6RFQ - chains i and 5 of the 41 polymer chains in the assembly; structure by electron microscopy, 3.30 A resolution.

== Chain i ==
Molecule: Subunit N7BM of NADH:Ubiquinone Oxidoreductase (Complex I)
Organism: Yarrowia lipolytica
Reference sequence: A0A1H6Q311 (A0A1H6Q311_YARLL); residue numbers follow UniProt; this construct covers 1-90
Chain sequence (90 residues; row label = number of the first residue in the row):
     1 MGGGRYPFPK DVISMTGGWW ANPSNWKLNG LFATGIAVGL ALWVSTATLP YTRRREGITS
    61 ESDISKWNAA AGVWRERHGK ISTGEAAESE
Unresolved in the structure: 1-3, 87-90
Small-molecule neighbours:
  - 1,2-Distearoyl-sn-glycerophosphoethanolamine (3PE): Ser14, Met15, Thr16, Gly18, Trp19
  - diundecyl phosphatidyl choline (PLC): Val44, Thr48, Tyr51

== Chain 5 ==
Molecule: Subunit NU5M of NADH:Ubiquinone Oxidoreductase (Complex I)
Organism: Yarrowia lipolytica
Notes: EC 7.1.1.2
Reference sequence: S5TF58 (S5TF58_YARLL); numbering as in UniProt (aligned over 1-655)
Chain sequence (655 residues; row label = number of the first residue in the row):
     1 MYNAISLIII LPCISWLFPL FFGRQLGYVF VTRMTSTLII ITTLITYYYF YQLLGNNNPI
    61 NLELFNYLNI DYLDINYNFE IDALTITMLL AITTISSMVH IYSIGYMETD PHQVRFFSLL
   121 SMFTFWMIIL VTGSNYFVLF VGWEFIGVTS YLLISFWVTR LQAMKSALSA VLMNRFGDAF
   181 FVLGLCVIAY VFGTLNYSTI FATAYLINTD LLVLIMLALF IAAMAKSAQF GLHNWLTLAM
   241 EGPTPVSSLL HAATLVTAGI YLLLRSANIL EYTPTVLFII LWIGALTTLS AGLIAICSND
   301 LKRIIALSTM SQLGMMTIAI GLSAYNLALF HLLGHAFFKA LLFMSAGSII HSILNESQDI
   361 RTYGGLLSYL PYTYICITIA SLSLMAMPGL TGYYTKDIII ESTYGSYSIS NYVVYWIAYL
   421 SAVLTCVYSM KILYLTFYSN PNNNTITYYN AHESNIYITL PMFILAIFAM FAGWILKDIY
   481 LGVGTDFVGT HILPNNFSYF DTEFSITQFY KLLPLISAIL VSILIVVLNE FFAIVFNLNN
   541 KYINTVYSIF NQKLVSDQIL NHFIIFKGLV TSGNIAHHVD KGSLYRLGPV GINRLLNKAS
   601 YNVINLSSNT RSSLSMNSML ILITIVSLLL LVLVMNVNFI IVIPVLISIL YILFS
Unresolved in the structure: 1
Small-molecule neighbours:
  - 1,2-Distearoyl-sn-glycerophosphoethanolamine (3PE), molecule 1: Trp16, Leu20, Phe21, His112, Arg115, Met122, Phe145, Val148, Leu152
  - 1,2-Distearoyl-sn-glycerophosphoethanolamine (3PE), molecule 2: Gln162, Lys165, Ser166, Leu168, Ser169, Leu172, Met173, Phe176, Ile221, Gly231, Leu232, Leu238, Glu241, Asp557, Leu560, Asn561, Ile564, Ile565, Gly568, Leu569
  - 1,2-Distearoyl-sn-glycerophosphoethanolamine (3PE), molecule 3: Asn602, Asn605, Leu606, Leu620, Ile623, Thr624, Ser627, Leu628, Leu630, Leu631, Val634, Val645, Leu646, Ile649, Leu650, Ile652, Leu653
  - diundecyl phosphatidyl choline (PLC), molecule 1: Ile10, Cys13, Glu63, Leu64, Phe65
  - diundecyl phosphatidyl choline (PLC), molecule 2: Ile296, Cys297, Asn299, Leu424, Val427, Lys431, Leu435, Ile525, Phe536, Asn537, Leu538, Ile543, Asn544, Val546, Tyr547
  - Phosphatidylinositol (T7X), molecule 1: Leu587, Gly588, Pro589, Ile592, Asn593, Leu596
  - Phosphatidylinositol (T7X), molecule 2: Ile625, Leu629, Val632, Leu633, Asn636

== How chain i and chain 5 interact ==
Pairs across the interface (64; chain i residue first):
  Gly4(i) - Thr109(5)
  Arg5(i) - Tyr28(5)  hydrogen bond
  Ile13(i) - Arg24(5)
  Ser14(i) - Arg24(5)
  Met15(i) - Leu20(5)
  Met15(i) - Phe21(5)  hydrophobic
  Met15(i) - Gly23(5)
  Met15(i) - Arg24(5)  hydrogen bond (backbone-backbone)
  Thr16(i) - Pro19(5)
  Thr16(i) - Gly23(5)
  Thr16(i) - Arg24(5)
  Thr16(i) - Val114(5)
  Thr16(i) - Arg115(5)
  Gly17(i) - Arg24(5)
  Gly18(i) - His112(5)  hydrogen bond (backbone-side chain)
  Trp19(i) - Pro111(5)
  Trp19(i) - His112(5)
  Trp20(i) - Tyr28(5)  hydrophobic
  Trp20(i) - Asp110(5)
  Trp20(i) - Pro111(5)
  Ala21(i) - Gly27(5)
  Ala21(i) - Tyr28(5)  hydrogen bond (backbone-backbone)
  Asn22(i) - Tyr28(5)
  Asn22(i) - Val29(5)
  Pro23(i) - Arg24(5)
  Pro23(i) - Gln25(5)
  Pro23(i) - Gly27(5)
  Trp26(i) - Leu26(5)
  Trp26(i) - Val29(5)  hydrophobic
  Trp26(i) - Phe30(5)  hydrophobic
  Asn29(i) - Gln25(5)  hydrogen bond (side chain-backbone)
  Asn29(i) - Leu26(5)
  Gly30(i) - Leu26(5)
  Gly30(i) - Phe30(5)
  Ala33(i) - Leu26(5)  hydrophobic
  Ala33(i) - Phe30(5)  hydrophobic
  Thr34(i) - Phe30(5)
  Ile36(i) - Phe18(5)  hydrophobic
  Ala37(i) - Ile14(5)
  Ala37(i) - Phe18(5)  hydrophobic
  Leu40(i) - Ile10(5)  hydrophobic
  Leu40(i) - Ile14(5)  hydrophobic
  Ala41(i) - Ile14(5)  hydrophobic
  Val44(i) - Ile10(5)  hydrophobic
  Ser45(i) - Asn3(5)
  Ser45(i) - Ser6(5)
  Thr48(i) - Asn3(5)  hydrogen bond
  Thr48(i) - Ser6(5)  hydrogen bond
  Tyr51(i) - Leu62(5)
  Tyr51(i) - Glu63(5)  hydrogen bond (backbone-backbone)
  Thr52(i) - Asn3(5)
  Thr52(i) - Ile60(5)
  Thr52(i) - Asn61(5)
  Thr52(i) - Leu62(5)
  Arg53(i) - Ile60(5)
  Arg53(i) - Asn61(5)  hydrogen bond (backbone-backbone)
  Arg54(i) - Asn58(5)  hydrogen bond (side chain-backbone)
  Arg54(i) - Pro59(5)
  Arg54(i) - Ile60(5)
  Arg55(i) - Pro59(5)  hydrogen bond (backbone-backbone)
  Arg55(i) - Glu80(5)  salt bridge
  Glu56(i) - Asn57(5)
  Glu56(i) - Asn58(5)
  Thr83(i) - Leu206(5)
Also at the interface, not in a pair above, chain i (34 interface residues in all): Tyr6, Leu49
Also at the interface, not in a pair above, chain 5 (33 interface residues in all): Tyr2, Leu7

== In short ==
The interface between chain i and chain 5 involves 34 residues on one side and 33 on the other, with 11
hydrogen bonds and 1 salt bridge. Polar contacts include Arg55(i)-Glu80(5), Arg5(i)-Tyr28(5) and
Gly18(i)-His112(5).
Chain i is Subunit N7BM of NADH:Ubiquinone Oxidoreductase (Complex I) and chain 5 is Subunit NU5M of
NADH:Ubiquinone Oxidoreductase (Complex I), both from Yarrowia lipolytica; the structure, Cryo-EM structure of
a respiratory complex I assembly intermediate with NDUFAF2, was determined by electron microscopy together
with 6RFR and 6RFS from the same study.
